Entry 8FH4 (X-ray diffraction, 1.83 A resolution); this record covers chain A.

[Chain A]
Name: Mitogen-activated protein kinase kinase kinase kinase 1
Source organism: Homo sapiens
Notes: EC 2.7.11.1
UniProtKB: Q92918 (M4K1_HUMAN); numbering as in UniProt (aligned over 1-307)
Amino-acid sequence (331 residues; row label = number of the first residue in the row; numbers below 1 keep their minus sign (Met-23 is residue -23)):
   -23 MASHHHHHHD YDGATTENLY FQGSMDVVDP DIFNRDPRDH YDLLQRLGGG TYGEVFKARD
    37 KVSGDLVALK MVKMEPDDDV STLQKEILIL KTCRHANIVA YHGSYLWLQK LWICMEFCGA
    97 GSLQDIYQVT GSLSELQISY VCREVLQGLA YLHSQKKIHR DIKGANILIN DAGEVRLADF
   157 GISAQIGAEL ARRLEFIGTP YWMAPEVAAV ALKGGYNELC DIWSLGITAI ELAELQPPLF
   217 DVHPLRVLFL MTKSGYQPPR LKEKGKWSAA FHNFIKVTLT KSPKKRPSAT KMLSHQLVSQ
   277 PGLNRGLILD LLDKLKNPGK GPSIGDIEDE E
Unresolved in the structure: -23 to 3, 294-307
Sequence notes: expression tag (-23 to 0); engineered mutation Glu165 (Thr in Q92918), Glu171 (Ser in Q92918)
Residues lining bound ligands: XXF ((3P)-3-[6-chloro-4-(9-methyl-1-oxa-4,9-diazaspiro[5.5]undecan-4-yl)-7H-pyrrolo[2,3-d]pyrimidin-5-yl]benzonitrile): Leu23, Gly24, Gly25, Gly26, Val31, Ala44, Lys46, Val75, Met91, Glu92, Phe93, Cys94, Gly97, Ser98, Gln100, Asp101, Ala141, Asn142, Leu144, Ala154, Asp155
Curated features (UniProtKB/Swiss-Prot):
  - active site: Asp137 (Proton acceptor)
  - binding site (ATP): Leu23 to Val31, Lys46
  - modified residue: Thr175 (Phosphothreonine)
From the paper describing this entry:
  - binding site for XXF: Lys46, Met91, Asp101
  - specificity-determining residues: Asp101 (proposed by the authors, not directly observed)
  - specificity-determining residues: Gly24 to Gly26 (by similarity / conservation)

[Summary]
Bound to chain A: compound XXF. UniProt lists active-site residue Asp137 and 10 ATP-binding residues. From the
paper: a binding site for XXF at Lys46, Met91 and Asp101; specificity determinants Asp101 and Gly24.
Chain A is Mitogen-activated protein kinase kinase kinase kinase 1 (Homo sapiens); the structure, Crystal
structure of HPK1 kinase domain T165E,S171E phosphomimetic mutant in complex with
3-[6-chloro-4-(9-methyl-1-oxa-4,9-diazaspiro[5.5]undec-4-yl)-7H-pyrrolo[2,3-d]pyrimidin-5-yl]benzonitrile, was
determined by X-ray diffraction together with 8FJZ, 8FKO, 8FP1 and 8FP3 from the same study.
